7GXH - chains A and D; structure by X-ray diffraction, 1.95 A resolution.

Chain A:
Molecule: B-cell lymphoma 6 protein
Organism: Homo sapiens
UniProtKB: P41182 (BCL6_HUMAN); numbering as in UniProt (aligned over 5-129)
Amino-acid sequence (128 residues; row label = number of the first residue in the row):
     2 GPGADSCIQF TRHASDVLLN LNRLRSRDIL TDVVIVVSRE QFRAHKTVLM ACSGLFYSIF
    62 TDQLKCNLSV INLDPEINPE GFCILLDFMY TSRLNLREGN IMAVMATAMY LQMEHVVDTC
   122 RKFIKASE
Disordered / not traced: 2-6
Construct notes: expression tag (2-4)
Small-molecule neighbours: A1ACB (5-{[5-chloro-2-(methylsulfanyl)pyrimidin-4-yl]amino}-1,3-dihydro-2H-indol-2-one): Asn21, Arg24, Leu25, Met51, Ala52, Cys53, Ser54, Gly55, Tyr58, Gln113, Met114, Glu115
Curated features (UniProtKB/Swiss-Prot):
  - mutagenesis: Asn21 (N21K: Abolishes interaction with NCOR2 and HDAC2, no effect on interaction with CTBP1 and transcriptional autoinhibition; when associated with A-116 and 376-Q--Q-379), Ser59 (S59A: Abolished ubiquitination by the SCF(FBXL17) complex), His116 (H116A: Abolishes interaction with NCOR2 and HDAC2, no effect on interaction with CTBP1 and transcriptional autoinhibition; when associated with K-21 and 376-Q--Q-379)

Chain D:
Molecule: WVIP tetrapeptide
Amino-acid sequence (6 residues; row label = number of the first residue in the row; numbering starts at 0):
     0 XWVIPA
Modified / non-standard residues: ACE (acetyl group) at position 0

Chain A / chain D interface:
Contacting residue pairs (11; chain A residue first):
  Cys8(A) with Pro4(D)
  Ile9(A) with Trp1(D), hydrophobic; Val2(D)
  Gln10(A) with ACE_0(D); Trp1(D); Val2(D), hydrogen bond (backbone-backbone); Pro4(D)
  Phe11(A) with ACE_0(D); Trp1(D)
  Thr12(A) with ACE_0(D), hydrogen bond (backbone-backbone); Val2(D)
Other interface residues (no listed pair), chain D (5 interface residues in all): Ile3

Overview:
Chain A and chain D each contribute 5 residues to their interface, with 2 hydrogen bonds. The backbones
hydrogen-bond at Gln10(A)-Val2(D) and Thr12(A)-ACE_0(D). Bound to chain A: compound A1ACB. Curated annotation
(UniProt) lists 3 mutagenesis sites on chain A.
Chain A is B-cell lymphoma 6 protein (Homo sapiens) and chain D is WVIP tetrapeptide; the structure, Crystal
Structure of B-cell lymphoma 6 protein BTB domain in complex with ligand 8 at 14.48 ..., was determined by
X-ray diffraction (same publication as 7GUD, 7GUE, 7GUF, 7GUG, 7GUH, 7GUI and 126 further entries).
